Entry 1RSC (X-ray diffraction, 2.30 A resolution); this record covers chains M and N of the 16 polymer chains in the assembly.

Chain M (and N):
Protein: Ribulose 1,5 bisphosphate carboxylase/oxygenase (small chain)
Source organism: Synechococcus elongatus
Notes: EC 4.1.1.39; chain N of this document is another copy of the same molecule, construct and numbering; everything in this record applies to it too
UniProtKB: P04716 (RBS_SYNP6); the author numbering skips numbers that UniProt does not, so the offset changes along the chain: 2-51 = UniProt 1-50; 64-123 = UniProt 51-110
Amino-acid sequence (111 residues; each row starts with the number of its first residue; note: 12 numbers in that range are skipped by the numbering (no residue carries them; nothing is unmodelled there)):
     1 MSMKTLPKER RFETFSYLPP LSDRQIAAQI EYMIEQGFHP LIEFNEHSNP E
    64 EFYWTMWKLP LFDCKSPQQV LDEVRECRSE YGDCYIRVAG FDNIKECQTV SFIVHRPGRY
Unresolved in the structure: 1, 123
Construct notes: conflict Glu109 (Gln96 in P04716)

Chain M / chain N interface:
Residue-residue contacts (7):
  Glu46(M) with Lys8(N), salt bridge
  Thr68(M) with Lys8(N), hydrogen bond
  Met69(M) with Thr5(N)
  Trp70(M) with Thr5(N)
  Lys71(M) with Met3(N); Thr5(N), hydrogen bond (backbone-side chain)
  Leu72(M) with Met3(N)
Also at the interface, not in a pair above, chain M (8 interface residues in all): Phe44, Tyr94
Also at the interface, not in a pair above, chain N (5 interface residues in all): Leu6, Pro7

Summary:
8 residues of chain M face 5 of chain N across their interface; the contacts include 2 hydrogen bonds and 1
salt bridge. Polar contacts include Glu46(M)-Lys8(N), Thr68(M)-Lys8(N) and Lys71(M)-Thr5(N).
Both chains are Ribulose 1,5 bisphosphate carboxylase/oxygenase (small chain) (Synechococcus elongatus). Entry
1RSC (Structure of an effector induced inactivated state of ribulose bisphosphate carboxylase(slash)oxygenase:
the binary complex between enzyme ...) was determined by X-ray diffraction.
